PDB entry 6R92 | electron microscopy, 4.80 A resolution (low resolution: residue-level contacts below are approximate; hydrogen-bond / salt-bridge calls are withheld) | chains J and A of the 12 polymer chains in the assembly

# Chain J
Molecule: Human alpha-satellite DNA (145-MER) with abasic sites at positions 93-94
Sequence (145 nucleotides; each row starts with the number of its first residue):
     1 ATCAATATCCACCTGCAGATTCTACCAAAAGTGTATTTGGAAACTGCTCC
    51 ATCAAAAGGCATGTTCAGCTGAACCAGCTGAACATGCCTTTTXXTGGAGC
   101 AGTTTCCAAATACACTTTTGGTAGAATCTGCAGGTGGATATTGAT
Modified / non-standard residues: 3DR (1',2'-dideoxyribofuranose-5'-phosphate) at position 93; 3DR (1',2'-dideoxyribofuranose-5'-phosphate) at position 94

# Chain A
Protein: Histone H3.1
From: Homo sapiens
UniProtKB: P68431 (H31_HUMAN); residues 1-136 here = UniProt positions 1-136
Sequence (139 residues; numbered -2 to 136; the number before each row is that of its first residue; numbers below 1 keep their minus sign (Gly-2 is residue -2)):
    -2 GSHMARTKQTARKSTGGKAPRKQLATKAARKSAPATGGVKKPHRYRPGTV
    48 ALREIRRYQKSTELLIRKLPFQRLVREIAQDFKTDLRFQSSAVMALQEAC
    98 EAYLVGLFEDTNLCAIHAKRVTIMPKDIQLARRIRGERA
Disordered / not traced: -2 to 38
Construct notes: expression tag (-2 to 0)

# How chain J and chain A interact
Residue-residue contacts - 22 pairs, chain J then chain A:
  DA5(J) - His40(A)
  DA5(J) - Tyr42(A)
  DT6(J) - Tyr42(A)
  DT6(J) - Arg50(A)
  DA7(J) - Arg50(A)
  DT8(J) - Lys57(A)
  DG80(J) - Pro44(A)
  DG80(J) - Gly45(A)
  DA81(J) - Arg41(A)
  DA81(J) - Pro44(A)
  DA81(J) - Gly45(A)
  DA81(J) - Val47(A)
  DA81(J) - Ala48(A)
  DA82(J) - Arg41(A)
  DA82(J) - Tyr42(A)
  DT89(J) - Arg64(A)
  DT89(J) - Pro67(A)
  DT89(J) - Arg70(A)
  DT90(J) - Arg64(A)
  DT90(J) - Lys65(A)
  DT90(J) - Leu66(A)
  DA98(J) - Arg84(A)
Interface residues without a listed pair, chain J (13 interface residues in all): DG71, DT79, DG99
Interface residues without a listed pair, chain A (19 interface residues in all): Thr46, Asp82, Lys116, Thr119

# In short
13 residues of chain J face 19 of chain A across their interface.
Chain J is Human alpha-satellite DNA (145-MER) with abasic sites at positions 93-94 and chain A is Histone
H3.1 (Homo sapiens); the structure, Cryo-EM structure of NCP-THF2(+1)-UV-DDB class B, was determined by
electron microscopy, deposited together with 6R8Y, 6R8Z, 6R90, 6R91, 6R93 and 6R94.
